3OJW - chain A; structure by X-ray diffraction, 2.20 A resolution.

== Chain A ==
Name: NADPH-cytochrome P450 reductase
Source organism: Rattus norvegicus
Notes: EC 1.6.2.4; fragment: N-terminal deletion
UniProt: P00388 (NCPR_RAT); aligned to UniProt positions 57-673 over residues 62-678 (the alignment contains insertions or deletions, so no single offset holds)
Amino-acid sequence (622 residues; numbered 57 to 678; the number before each row is that of its first residue):
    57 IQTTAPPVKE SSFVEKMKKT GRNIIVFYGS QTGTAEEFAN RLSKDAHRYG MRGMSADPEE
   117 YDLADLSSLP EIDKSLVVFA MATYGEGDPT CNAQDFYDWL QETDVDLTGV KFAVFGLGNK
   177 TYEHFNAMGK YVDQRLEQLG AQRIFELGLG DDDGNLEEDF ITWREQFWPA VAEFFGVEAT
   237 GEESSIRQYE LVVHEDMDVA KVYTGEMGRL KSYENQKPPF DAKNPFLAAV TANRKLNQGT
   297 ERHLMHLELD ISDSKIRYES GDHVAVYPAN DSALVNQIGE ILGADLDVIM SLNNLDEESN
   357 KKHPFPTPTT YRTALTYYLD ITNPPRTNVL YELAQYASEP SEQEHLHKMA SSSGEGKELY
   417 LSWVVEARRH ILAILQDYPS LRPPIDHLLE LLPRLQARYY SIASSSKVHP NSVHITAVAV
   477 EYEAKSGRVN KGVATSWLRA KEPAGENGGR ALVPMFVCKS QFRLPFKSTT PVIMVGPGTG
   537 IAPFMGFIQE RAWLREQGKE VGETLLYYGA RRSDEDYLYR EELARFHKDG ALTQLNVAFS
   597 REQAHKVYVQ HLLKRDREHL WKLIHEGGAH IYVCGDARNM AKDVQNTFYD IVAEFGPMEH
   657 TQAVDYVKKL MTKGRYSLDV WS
Disordered / not traced: 57-65, 501-504
Disulfide bonds: Cys147-Cys514
Construct notes: engineered mutation Ala136 (Cys in P00388), Cys147 (Asp in P00388), Ala228 (Cys in P00388), Thr363 (Cys in P00388), Leu445 (Cys in P00388), Thr472 (Cys in P00388), Cys514 (Arg in P00388), Ala566 (Cys in P00388)
Ligand contacts:
  - FAD (flavin-adenine dinucleotide): His319, Thr378, Arg424, Arg454, Tyr455, Tyr456, Ser457, Thr472, Ala473, Val474, Val476, Tyr478, Lys487, Gly488, Val489, Ala490, Thr491, Thr535, Ala538, Asp675, Trp677
  - FMN (flavin mononucleotide): Gly85, Ser86, Gln87, Thr88, Gly89, Thr90, Ala91, Glu92, Ala138, Thr139, Tyr140, Gly141, Glu142, Gly143, Thr146, Leu173, Gly174, Asn175, Tyr178, His180, Phe181, Asn182, Asp208, Leu212, Val676, Trp677, Ser678
What the authors report for this chain:
  - contacts within the chain: Thr177-Arg634 (hydrogen bond)
  - conformationally variable residues (domain motion, loop rearrangement, side-chain flip): Val166 to Gln194, Gly631 to Asn635, Trp677
  - binding site for flavin-adenine dinucleotide: Trp677
  - mutagenesis - D147C/R514C (>=90%): decreased catalytic activity on cytochrome c

== Overview ==
Ligands of chain A: flavin mononucleotide and flavin-adenine dinucleotide. The paper reports a binding site
for flavin-adenine dinucleotide at Trp677; D147C/R514C reduce catalytic activity on cytochrome c.
Chain A is NADPH-cytochrome P450 reductase (Rattus norvegicus); the structure, Disulfide crosslinked
cytochrome P450 reductase inactive, was determined by X-ray diffraction (same publication as 3OJX).
